PDB entry 2ADI | X-ray diffraction, 2.80 A resolution | chains A and B

== Chain A ==
Protein: Q425 Fab Light chain
From: Mus musculus
Notes: antibody fragment or engineered binder
Amino-acid sequence (214 residues; each row starts with the number of its first residue):
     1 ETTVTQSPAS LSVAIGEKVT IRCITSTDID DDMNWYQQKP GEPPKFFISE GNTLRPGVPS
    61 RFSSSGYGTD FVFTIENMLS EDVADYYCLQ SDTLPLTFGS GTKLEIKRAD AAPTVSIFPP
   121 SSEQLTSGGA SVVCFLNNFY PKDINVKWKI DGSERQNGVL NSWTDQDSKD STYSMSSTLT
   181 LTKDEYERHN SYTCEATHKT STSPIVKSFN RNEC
Unresolved in the structure: 212-214
Cystine bridges: Cys23-Cys88, Cys134-Cys194
Bound ions: barium ion: Asp32, Glu50, Ser91 (shared with Asn100A(B) of chain B)

== Chain B ==
Protein: Q425 Fab Heavy chain
From: Mus musculus
Notes: antibody fragment or engineered binder
Amino-acid sequence (222 residues; numbered 1 to 215 plus 7 insertion-coded residues; the number before each row is that of its first residue; a row labelled like 82A-82D holds insertion residues (82A, then the next letters in order)):
     1 EVQLVESGGD LVKPGGSLKL SCAASGFTFS SYGMSWVRQT PDKGLEWVAT ISSGGSYTYY
    61 PDNVKGRFTI SRDNAKNTLY LQ
82A-82D MSSL
    83 KSEDTAMYYC ARHEDGNW
100A-100C NYF
   101 DYWGQGTTLT VSSAKTTPPS VYPLAPGSAA QTNSMVTLGC LVKGYFPEPV TVTWNSGSLS
   161 SGVHTFPAVL QSDLYTLSSS VTVPSSTWPS ETVTCNVAHP ASSTKVDKKI VPRDC
Unresolved in the structure: 128-133, 214-215
Cystine bridges: Cys22-Cys92, Cys140-Cys195
Bound ions: barium ion: Asn100A (shared with Asp32(A), Glu50(A), Ser91(A) of chain A)

== Chain A / chain B interface ==
Residue-residue contacts - 72 pairs, chain A then chain B:
  Asn34(A) - Tyr100B(B)
  Tyr36(A) - Tyr100B(B)
  Tyr36(A) - Phe100C(B)  hydrogen bond (side chain-backbone)
  Tyr36(A) - Trp103(B)
  Gln38(A) - Gln39(B)  hydrogen bond
  Gln38(A) - Tyr91(B)
  Glu42(A) - Tyr91(B)
  Pro43(A) - Tyr91(B)  hydrophobic
  Pro43(A) - Gly104(B)
  Pro43(A) - Gln105(B)
  Pro44(A) - Trp103(B)
  Phe46(A) - Tyr100B(B)  hydrophobic
  Phe46(A) - Phe100C(B)
  Phe46(A) - Asp101(B)
  Ser49(A) - Tyr100B(B)
  Glu50(A) - Asn100A(B)
  Arg55(A) - Tyr100B(B)  hydrogen bond
  Arg55(A) - Asp101(B)
  Tyr87(A) - Gln39(B)
  Tyr87(A) - Leu45(B)  hydrophobic
  Leu89(A) - Phe100C(B)  hydrophobic
  Ser91(A) - Trp100(B)
  Ser91(A) - Tyr100B(B)
  Asp92(A) - Trp100(B)
  Thr93(A) - Trp100(B)
  Leu94(A) - Tyr59(B)  hydrophobic
  Leu94(A) - Trp100(B)  hydrophobic
  Pro95(A) - Trp47(B)  hydrophobic
  Leu96(A) - Trp47(B)
  Leu96(A) - Trp100(B)  hydrophobic
  Phe98(A) - Val37(B)  hydrophobic
  Phe98(A) - Leu45(B)  hydrophobic
  Phe98(A) - Phe100C(B)  hydrophobic
  Phe98(A) - Trp103(B)  hydrophobic
  Phe118(A) - Leu124(B)
  Phe118(A) - Ala125(B)
  Phe118(A) - Pro126(B)
  Phe118(A) - Thr137(B)
  Pro119(A) - Pro126(B)
  Pro119(A) - Arg213(B)  hydrogen bond (backbone-side chain)
  Pro120(A) - Arg213(B)  hydrogen bond (backbone-side chain)
  Ser121(A) - Tyr122(B)
  Ser121(A) - Pro123(B)
  Glu123(A) - Pro123(B)
  Glu123(A) - Lys208(B)  salt bridge
  Gln124(A) - Tyr122(B)
  Ser127(A) - Tyr122(B)  hydrogen bond
  Ser131(A) - Leu141(B)
  Ser131(A) - Lys143(B)
  Val133(A) - Leu124(B)  hydrophobic
  Phe135(A) - Leu124(B)  hydrophobic
  Phe135(A) - Phe166(B)  hydrophobic
  Phe135(A) - Ser178(B)
  Phe135(A) - Ser179(B)
  Phe135(A) - Ser180(B)
  Asn137(A) - His164(B)  hydrogen bond
  Asn137(A) - Ser180(B)
  Asn138(A) - His164(B)  hydrogen bond
  Leu160(A) - Gln171(B)
  Leu160(A) - Thr176(B)
  Ser162(A) - Phe166(B)
  Ser162(A) - Pro167(B)  hydrogen bond (side chain-backbone)
  Ser162(A) - Val169(B)
  Trp163(A) - Pro167(B)
  Thr164(A) - Thr165(B)
  Thr164(A) - Phe166(B)
  Ser174(A) - His164(B)
  Ser174(A) - Phe166(B)
  Met175(A) - Phe166(B)
  Ser176(A) - Phe166(B)
  Ser176(A) - Ser178(B)  hydrogen bond
  Thr180(A) - Gln171(B)
Also at the interface, not in a pair above, chain A (43 interface residues in all): Ser116, Ile117, Asn161, Asp167
Also at the interface, not in a pair above, chain B (36 interface residues in all): Glu46, Gly139

== Overview ==
43 residues of chain A face 36 of chain B across their interface, with 10 hydrogen bonds and 1 salt bridge.
Polar contacts include Glu123(A)-Lys208(B), Tyr36(A)-Phe100C(B) and Gln38(A)-Gln39(B). The barium ion site is
built by Asp32(A), Glu50(A), Ser91(A) and Asn100A(B).
Here chain A is Q425 Fab Light chain and chain B is Q425 Fab Heavy chain, both from Mus musculus. Entry 2ADI
(Crystal structure of monoclonal anti-CD4 antibody Q425 in complex with Barium) was determined by X-ray
diffraction together with 2ADG and 2ADJ from the same study.
